Entry 8I5D (X-ray diffraction, 3.30 A resolution); this record covers chains H and L of the 5 polymer chains in the assembly.

== Chain H ==
Name: MHC class I antigen (Fragment)
Organism: Homo sapiens
UniProtKB: U5YJJ6 (U5YJJ6_HUMAN); residues 1-274 here correspond to UniProt positions 25-298 (UniProt number = residue number + 24)
Chain sequence (274 residues; each row starts with the number of its first residue):
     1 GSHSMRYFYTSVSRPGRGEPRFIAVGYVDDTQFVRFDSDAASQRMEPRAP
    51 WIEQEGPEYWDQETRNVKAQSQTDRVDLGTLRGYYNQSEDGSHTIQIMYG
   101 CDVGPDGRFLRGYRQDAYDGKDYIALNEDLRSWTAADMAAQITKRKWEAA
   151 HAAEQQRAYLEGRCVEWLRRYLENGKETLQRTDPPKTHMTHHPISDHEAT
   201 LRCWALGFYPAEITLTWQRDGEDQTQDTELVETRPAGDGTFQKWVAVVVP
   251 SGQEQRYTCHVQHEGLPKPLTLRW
Sequence notes: engineered mutation Val-245 (Ala269 in U5YJJ6), Gln-253 (Glu277 in U5YJJ6)
Disulfides: Cys-101/Cys-164, Cys-203/Cys-259

== Chain L ==
Name: Beta-2-microglobulin
Organism: Homo sapiens
UniProtKB: P61769 (B2MG_HUMAN); residues 1-99 here correspond to UniProt positions 21-119 (UniProt number = residue number + 20)
Chain sequence (99 residues; each row starts with the number of its first residue):
     1 IQRTPKIQVYSRHPAENGKSNFLNCYVSGFHPSDIEVDLLKNGERIEKVE
    51 HSDLSFSKDWSFYLLYYTEFTPTEKDEYACRVNHVTLSQPKIVKWDRDM
Disulfides: Cys-25/Cys-80
UniProt features mapped onto this chain:
  - modified residue: Gln-2 (Pyrrolidone carboxylic acid)
  - glycosylation: Ile-1 (N-linked (Glc) (glycation) isoleucine), Lys-19 (N-linked (Glc) (glycation) lysine), Lys-41 (N-linked (Glc) (glycation) lysine), Lys-48 (N-linked (Glc) (glycation) lysine), Lys-58 (N-linked (Glc) (glycation) lysine), Lys-91 (N-linked (Glc) (glycation) lysine), Lys-94 (N-linked (Glc) (glycation) lysine)

== Interface between chain H and chain L ==
Contacting residue pairs (53; chain H residue first):
  Phe-8(H) with Ser-55(L); Phe-56(L), hydrophobic
  Tyr-9(H) with Phe-56(L)
  Thr-10(H) with Phe-56(L); Phe-62(L)
  Val-12(H) with Ser-33(L)
  Ile-23(H) with Leu-54(L), hydrophobic
  Val-25(H) with Asp-53(L); Leu-54(L)
  Tyr-27(H) with Tyr-63(L), hydrogen bond
  Gln-32(H) with Asp-53(L), hydrogen bond
  Arg-35(H) with Asp-53(L)
  Arg-48(H) with Asp-53(L), salt bridge
  Thr-94(H) with His-31(L)
  Gln-96(H) with His-31(L), hydrogen bond; Phe-56(L); Trp-60(L), hydrogen bond (side chain-backbone); Phe-62(L)
  Ile-97(H) with Phe-56(L)
  Met-98(H) with Phe-56(L), hydrophobic; Ser-57(L); Trp-60(L), hydrophobic
  Gln-115(H) with Trp-60(L)
  Ala-117(H) with Trp-60(L)
  Asp-119(H) with His-31(L)
  Gly-120(H) with His-31(L), hydrogen bond (backbone-side chain); Trp-60(L)
  Lys-121(H) with Ile-1(L)
  Asp-122(H) with Trp-60(L), hydrogen bond
  Thr-190(H) with Asp-98(L), hydrogen bond
  His-192(H) with Asp-98(L), salt bridge
  Arg-202(H) with Asp-98(L), salt bridge; Met-99(L)
  Trp-204(H) with Asp-98(L), hydrogen bond; Met-99(L)
  Glu-229(H) with Met-99(L)
  Glu-232(H) with Lys-6(L); Gln-8(L), hydrogen bond (backbone-side chain); Ser-28(L), hydrogen bond
  Arg-234(H) with Gln-8(L), hydrogen bond; Tyr-10(L); Met-99(L), hydrogen bond (side chain-backbone)
  Pro-235(H) with Tyr-10(L), hydrogen bond (backbone-side chain); Tyr-26(L); Leu-65(L), hydrophobic
  Ala-236(H) with Arg-12(L), hydrogen bond (backbone-side chain); Asn-24(L), hydrogen bond (backbone-side chain)
  Gly-237(H) with Arg-12(L), hydrogen bond (backbone-side chain)
  Asp-238(H) with Arg-12(L)
  Gln-242(H) with Tyr-10(L); Ser-11(L), hydrogen bond (side chain-backbone); Arg-12(L), hydrogen bond (side chain-backbone)
  Trp-244(H) with Met-99(L), hydrophobic
Other interface residues (no listed pair), chain H (38 interface residues in all): Arg-17, Asp-116, Leu-206, Val-231, Thr-233
Other interface residues (no listed pair), chain L (26 interface residues in all): Pro-14, Asp-34, Lys-58, Asp-59

== In short ==
38 residues of chain H and 26 residues of chain L are in contact, with 18 hydrogen bonds and 3 salt bridges.
Polar contacts include Arg-48(H)/Asp-53(L), His-192(H)/Asp-98(L) and Arg-202(H)/Asp-98(L).
Here chain H is MHC class I antigen (Fragment) and chain L is Beta-2-microglobulin, both from Homo sapiens.
Entry 8I5D (Crystal structure of a TCR in complex with HLA-A*11:01 bound to KRAS peptide (VVGAVGVGK)) was
determined by X-ray diffraction.
